PDB entry 8HKC | electron microscopy, 2.49 A resolution | chains A and F of the 7 polymer chains in the assembly

# Chain A
Molecule: DNA-directed RNA polymerase subunit alpha
Organism: Escherichia coli K-12
Notes: EC 2.7.7.6
UniProtKB: P0A7Z4 (RPOA_ECOLI); numbering as in UniProt (aligned over 1-329)
Amino-acid sequence (331 residues; each row starts with the number of its first residue):
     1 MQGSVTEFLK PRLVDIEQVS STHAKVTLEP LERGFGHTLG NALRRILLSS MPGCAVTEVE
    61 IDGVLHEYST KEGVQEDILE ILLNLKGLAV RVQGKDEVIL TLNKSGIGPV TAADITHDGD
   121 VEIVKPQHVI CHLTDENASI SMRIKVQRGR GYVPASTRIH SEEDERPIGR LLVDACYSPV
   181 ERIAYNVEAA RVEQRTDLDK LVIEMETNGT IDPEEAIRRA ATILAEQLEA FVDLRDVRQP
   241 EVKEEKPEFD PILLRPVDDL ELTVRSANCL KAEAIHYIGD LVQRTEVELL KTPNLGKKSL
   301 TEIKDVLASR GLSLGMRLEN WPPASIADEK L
Disordered / not traced: 1-5, 30, 234-331
Sequence notes: expression tag (330-331)
UniProt features mapped onto this chain:
  - region: Glu162 to Glu165 (Required for interaction with Crp at class II promoters)
  - modified residue: Arg265 (ADP-ribosylarginine), Lys297 (N6-acetyllysine), Lys298 (N6-acetyllysine)
  - mutagenesis: Arg45 (R45C: In rpoA112; temperature-sensitive, blocks RNA polymerase assembly), Glu162 to Glu165 (5-fold decrease in CRP-class II promoter-dependent transcription), Glu165 (E165K: 5-fold decrease in CRP-class II promoter-dependent transcription), Arg191 (R191C: In rpoA101; temperature-sensitive)

# Chain F
Molecule: DNA-directed RNA polymerase subunit beta'
Organism: Escherichia coli K-12
Notes: EC 2.7.7.6
UniProtKB: P0A8T7 (RPOC_ECOLI); residues 2-1407 here = UniProt positions 2-1407
Amino-acid sequence (1425 residues; numbered -1 to 1423; the number before each row is that of its first residue; numbers below 1 keep their minus sign (Met-1 is residue -1)):
    -1 MTSKDLLKFL KAQTKTEEFD AIKIALASPD MIRSWSFGEV KKPETINYRT FKPERDGLFC
    59 ARIFGPVKDY ECLCGKYKRL KHRGVICEKC GVEVTQTKVR RERMGHIELA SPTAHIWFLK
   119 SLPSRIGLLL DMPLRDIERV LYFESYVVIE GGMTNLERQQ ILTEEQYLDA LEEFGDEFDA
   179 KMGAEAIQAL LKSMDLEQEC EQLREELNET NSETKRKKLT KRIKLLEAFV QSGNKPEWMI
   239 LTVLPVLPPD LRPLVPLDGG RFATSDLNDL YRRVINRNNR LKRLLDLAAP DIIVRNEKRM
   299 LQEAVDALLD NGRRGRAITG SNKRPLKSLA DMIKGKQGRF RQNLLGKRVD YSGRSVITVG
   359 PYLRLHQCGL PKKMALELFK PFIYGKLELR GLATTIKAAK KMVEREEAVV WDILDEVIRE
   419 HPVLLNRAPT LHRLGIQAFE PVLIEGKAIQ LHPLVCAAYN ADFDGDQMAV HVPLTLEAQL
   479 EARALMMSTN NILSPANGEP IIVPSQDVVL GLYYMTRDCV NAKGEGMVLT GPKEAERLYR
   539 SGLASLHARV KVRITEYEKD ANGELVAKTS LKDTTVGRAI LWMIVPKGLP YSIVNQALGK
   599 KAISKMLNTC YRILGLKPTV IFADQIMYTG FAYAARSGAS VGIDDMVIPE KKHEIISEAE
   659 AEVAEIQEQF QSGLVTAGER YNKVIDIWAA ANDRVSKAMM DNLQTETVIN RDGQEEKQVS
   719 FNSIYMMADS GARGSAAQIR QLAGMRGLMA KPDGSIIETP ITANFREGLN VLQYFISTHG
   779 ARKGLADTAL KTANSGYLTR RLVDVAQDLV VTEDDCGTHE GIMMTPVIEG GDVKEPLRDR
   839 VLGRVTAEDV LKPGTADILV PRNTLLHEQW CDLLEENSVD AVKVRSVVSC DTDFGVCAHC
   899 YGRDLARGHI INKGEAIGVI AAQSIGEPGT QLTMRTFHIG GAASRAAAES SIQVKNKGSI
   959 KLSNVKSVVN SSGKLVITSR NTELKLIDEF GRTKESYKVP YGAVLAKGDG EQVAGGETVA
  1019 NWDPHTMPVI TEVSGFVRFT DMIDGQTITR QTDELTGLSS LVVLDSAERT AGGKDLRPAL
  1079 KIVDAQGNDV LIPGTDMPAQ YFLPGKAIVQ LEDGVQISSG DTLARIPQES GGTKDITGGL
  1139 PRVADLFEAR RPKEPAILAE ISGIVSFGKE TKGKRRLVIT PVDGSDPYEE MIPKWRQLNV
  1199 FEGERVERGD VISDGPEAPH DILRLRGVHA VTRYIVNEVQ DVYRLQGVKI NDKHIEVIVR
  1259 QMLRKATIVN AGSSDFLEGE QVEYSRVKIA NRELEANGKV GATYSRDLLG ITKASLATES
  1319 FISAASFQET TRVLTEAAVA GKRDELRGLK ENVIVGRLIP AGTGYAYHQD RMRRRAAGEA
  1379 PAAPQVTAED ASASLAELLN AGLGGSDNEL EHHHHHHHHH HHHGT
Disordered / not traced: -1 to 14, 931-956, 960-1135, 1377-1423
Sequence notes: initiating methionine (-1); expression tag (0-1, 1408-1423)
UniProt features mapped onto this chain:
  - binding site (Zn(2+)): Cys70, Cys72, Cys85, Cys88, Cys814, Cys888, Cys895, Cys898
  - binding site (Mg(2+)): Asp460, Asp462, Asp464
  - modified residue: Lys983 (N6-acetyllysine)
  - mutagenesis: Gln504 (Q504P: Resistant to antibiotics salinamide A and B), Asn690 (N690D: Resistant to antibiotics salinamide A and B), Met697 (M697V: Resistant to antibiotics salinamide A and B), Ala735 (A735T: Resistant to antibiotics salinamide A and B), Arg738 (R738C/H/P/S: Resistant to antibiotics salinamide A and B), Ala748 (A748E: Resistant to antibiotics salinamide A and B), Pro758 (P758S/T: Resistant to antibiotics salinamide A and B), Phe763 (F763C: Resistant to antibiotics salinamide A and B), Ser775 (S775A: Resistant to antibiotics salinamide A and B), Ala779 (A779T/V: Resistant to antibiotics salinamide A and B), Arg780 (R780C: Resistant to antibiotics salinamide A and B), Gly782 (G782A/C: Resistant to antibiotics salinamide A and B), 1 further mutagenesis entry in UniProt
Bound ions: Zn2+ site 1: Cys70, Cys72, Cys85, Cys88; Mg2+: Asp460, Asp462, Asp464; Zn2+ site 2: Cys814, Cys888, Cys895, Cys898
What the authors report for this chain:
  - binding site for the 54-nt DNA strand: Arg47

# Interface between chain A and chain F
Pairs across the interface - 23 pairs, chain A then chain F:
  Arg44(A) - Arg538(F)
  Leu48(A) - Arg535(F)
  Glu80(A) - Arg551(F)  salt bridge
  Leu83(A) - Val526(F)  hydrophobic
  Leu83(A) - Leu527(F)
  Leu83(A) - Thr528(F)
  Leu83(A) - Arg551(F)
  Leu83(A) - Leu569(F)  hydrophobic
  Asn84(A) - Arg551(F)  hydrogen bond
  Lys86(A) - Val526(F)  hydrogen bond (side chain-backbone)
  Lys86(A) - Glu532(F)  salt bridge
  Tyr152(A) - Glu532(F)
  Tyr152(A) - Leu536(F)  hydrophobic
  Tyr152(A) - Leu541(F)  hydrophobic
  Val180(A) - Arg535(F)
  Glu181(A) - Arg535(F)  hydrogen bond (backbone-side chain)
  Arg182(A) - Glu534(F)  salt bridge
  Arg191(A) - Lys370(F)
  Arg191(A) - Asp413(F)  salt bridge
  Gln194(A) - Lys370(F)  hydrogen bond
  Gln194(A) - Trp409(F)
  Thr196(A) - Glu443(F)  hydrogen bond
  Glu206(A) - Lys531(F)  salt bridge
Interface residues without a listed pair, chain A (16 interface residues in all): Ser49, Cys176
Interface residues without a listed pair, chain F (19 interface residues in all): Asp410, Ser539, Met581

# In short
Chain A and chain F form an interface of 16 and 19 residues respectively, with 5 hydrogen bonds and 5 salt
bridges. Polar pairs include Glu80(A)-Arg551(F), Lys86(A)-Glu532(F) and Arg182(A)-Glu534(F). From the paper: a
binding site for the 54-nt DNA strand at Arg47(F).
Chain A is DNA-directed RNA polymerase subunit alpha and chain F is DNA-directed RNA polymerase subunit beta',
both from Escherichia coli K-12; the structure, Cryo-EM structure of E. coli RNAP sigma32 complex, was
determined by electron microscopy.
